6TB9 - chains D3 and C3 of the 42 polymer chains in the assembly; structure by electron microscopy, 3.56 A resolution.

== Chain D3 (and C3) ==
Molecule: Head spike base Rcc01079
From: Rhodobacter capsulatus
Notes: chain C3 of this document is another copy of the same molecule, construct and numbering; everything in this record applies to it too
UniProtKB: A0A507Z9H3 (A0A507Z9H3_RHOCA); residues 1-84 here = UniProt positions 1-84
Sequence (84 residues; row label = number of the first residue in the row):
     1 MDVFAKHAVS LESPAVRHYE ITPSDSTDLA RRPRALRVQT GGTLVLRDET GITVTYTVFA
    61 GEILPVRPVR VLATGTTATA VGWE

== Interface between chain D3 and chain C3 ==
Contacting residue pairs (49; chain D3 residue first):
  Met-1(D3) / Ala-30(C3)  hydrogen bond (backbone-backbone)
  Met-1(D3) / Arg-31(C3)
  Asp-2(D3) / Arg-32(C3)
  Asp-2(D3) / Arg-67(C3)
  Val-3(D3) / Glu-84(C3)
  Phe-4(D3) / Val-9(C3)
  Phe-4(D3) / Ser-10(C3)
  Phe-4(D3) / Leu-11(C3)  hydrophobic
  Phe-4(D3) / Arg-34(C3)
  Phe-4(D3) / Arg-67(C3)
  Phe-4(D3) / Glu-84(C3)
  His-7(D3) / Val-9(C3)
  His-7(D3) / Leu-11(C3)
  Ser-10(D3) / Glu-12(C3)  hydrogen bond
  Glu-12(D3) / Glu-12(C3)
  Ser-13(D3) / Leu-11(C3)
  Pro-14(D3) / Leu-11(C3)
  Pro-14(D3) / Arg-34(C3)
  Pro-14(D3) / Pro-65(C3)
  Ala-15(D3) / Pro-65(C3)  hydrogen bond (backbone-backbone)
  Ala-15(D3) / Val-66(C3)
  Ala-15(D3) / Arg-67(C3)  hydrogen bond (backbone-backbone)
  Val-16(D3) / Arg-32(C3)
  Val-16(D3) / Asp-48(C3)
  Val-16(D3) / Glu-49(C3)
  Val-16(D3) / Arg-67(C3)
  Arg-17(D3) / Asp-48(C3)
  Arg-17(D3) / Thr-50(C3)
  His-18(D3) / Leu-46(C3)  hydrogen bond (side chain-backbone)
  His-18(D3) / Asp-48(C3)  salt bridge
  His-18(D3) / Ile-52(C3)  hydrogen bond (side chain-backbone)
  His-18(D3) / Thr-53(C3)
  His-18(D3) / Val-54(C3)
  His-18(D3) / Tyr-56(C3)
  Glu-20(D3) / Val-54(C3)
  Arg-37(D3) / Tyr-56(C3)
  Arg-37(D3) / Thr-57(C3)
  Arg-37(D3) / Val-58(C3)
  Arg-37(D3) / Glu-62(C3)  salt bridge
  Arg-37(D3) / Leu-64(C3)
  Gln-39(D3) / Thr-55(C3)  hydrogen bond (side chain-backbone)
  Gln-39(D3) / Tyr-56(C3)
  Gln-39(D3) / Thr-57(C3)
  Ala-60(D3) / Phe-59(C3)  hydrophobic
  Gly-61(D3) / Phe-59(C3)
  Val-81(D3) / Val-54(C3)  hydrophobic
  Val-81(D3) / Tyr-56(C3)  hydrophobic
  Trp-83(D3) / Tyr-56(C3)  hydrogen bond
  Trp-83(D3) / Pro-65(C3)
Interface residues without a listed pair, chain D3 (21 interface residues in all): Tyr-19
Interface residues without a listed pair, chain C3 (27 interface residues in all): Arg-47

== Overview ==
The interface between chain D3 and chain C3 involves 21 residues on one side and 27 on the other, with 8
hydrogen bonds and 2 salt bridges. Among the polar pairs are His-18(D3)/Asp-48(C3), Arg-37(D3)/Glu-62(C3) and
Ser-10(D3)/Glu-12(C3).
Both chains are Head spike base Rcc01079 (Rhodobacter capsulatus). Entry 6TB9 (Capsid of native GTA particle
computed with C5 symmetry) was determined by electron microscopy together with 6TBA, 6TE8, 6TE9, 6TEB, 6TEH,
6TO8 and 3 further entries from the same study.
